3HBF - chain A; structure by X-ray diffraction, 2.10 A resolution.

== Chain A ==
Protein: Flavonoid 3-O-glucosyltransferase
Organism: Medicago truncatula
Notes: EC 2.4.1.-
UniProt: A6XNC6 (UGFGT_MEDTR); numbering as in UniProt (aligned over 1-454)
Amino-acid sequence (454 residues; numbered 1 to 454; the number before each row is that of its first residue):
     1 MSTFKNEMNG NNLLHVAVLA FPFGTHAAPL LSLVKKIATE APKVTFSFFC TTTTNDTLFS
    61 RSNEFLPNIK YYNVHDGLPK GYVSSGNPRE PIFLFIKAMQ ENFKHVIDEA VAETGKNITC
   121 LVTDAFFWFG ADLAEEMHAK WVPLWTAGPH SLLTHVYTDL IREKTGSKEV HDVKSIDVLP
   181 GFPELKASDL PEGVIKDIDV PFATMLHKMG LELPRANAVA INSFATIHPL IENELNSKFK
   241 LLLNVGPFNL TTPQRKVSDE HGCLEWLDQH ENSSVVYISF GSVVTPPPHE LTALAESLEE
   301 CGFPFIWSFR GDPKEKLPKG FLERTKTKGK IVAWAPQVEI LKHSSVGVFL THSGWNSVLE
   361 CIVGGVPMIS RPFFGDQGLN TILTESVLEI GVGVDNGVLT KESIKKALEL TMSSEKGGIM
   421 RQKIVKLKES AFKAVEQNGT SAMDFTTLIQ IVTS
Not modelled in the structure: 1-11
Ligand contacts:
  - myricetin (MYC; 3,5,7-trihydroxy-2-(3,4,5-trihydroxyphenyl)-4H-chromen-4-one): Arg-89, Phe-93, Phe-126, Trp-145, Ala-147, Ser-151, His-155, Pro-191, Glu-192, Val-200, Phe-202, Leu-206, Phe-374, Gly-375, Asp-376
  - UDP (uridine-5'-diphosphate): Gly-24, Thr-25, Tyr-277, Ser-279, Gly-281, Ser-282, Ser-308, Arg-310, Trp-334, Ala-335, Gln-337, Val-338, His-352, Gly-354, Trp-355, Asn-356, Ser-357, Glu-360, Gln-377
Curated features (UniProtKB/Swiss-Prot):
  - active site: His-26 (Proton acceptor), Asp-124 (Charge relay)
  - binding site (UDP): Thr-25, Ser-282, Ser-308, Trp-334, Ala-335, His-352, Asn-356, Ser-357, Glu-360
  - binding site (myricetin): Arg-89, His-155, Glu-192, Phe-202, Gly-375
  - binding site (UDP-alpha-D-glucose): Ala-335, Gln-337, His-352, Trp-355, Asn-356, Ser-357, Glu-360, Asp-376, Gln-377

== Summary ==
Bound to chain A: UDP and myricetin. UniProt lists active-site residues His-26 and Asp-124, 9 UDP-binding
residues, 5 myricetin-binding residues and 9 UDP-alpha-D-glucose-binding residues.
Chain A is Flavonoid 3-O-glucosyltransferase (Medicago truncatula); the structure, Structure of UGT78G1
complexed with myricetin and UDP, was determined by X-ray diffraction (same publication as 3HBJ).
